Entry 4G7S (X-ray diffraction, 2.00 A resolution); this record covers chains A and B of the 3 polymer chains in the assembly.

# Chain A
Protein: Cytochrome c oxidase subunit 1
From: Thermus thermophilus
Notes: EC 1.9.3.1
UniProt: Q5SJ79 (COX1_THET8); numbering as in UniProt (aligned over 2-562)
Amino-acid sequence (569 residues; each row starts with the number of its first residue; numbers below 1 keep their minus sign (Met-6 is residue -6)):
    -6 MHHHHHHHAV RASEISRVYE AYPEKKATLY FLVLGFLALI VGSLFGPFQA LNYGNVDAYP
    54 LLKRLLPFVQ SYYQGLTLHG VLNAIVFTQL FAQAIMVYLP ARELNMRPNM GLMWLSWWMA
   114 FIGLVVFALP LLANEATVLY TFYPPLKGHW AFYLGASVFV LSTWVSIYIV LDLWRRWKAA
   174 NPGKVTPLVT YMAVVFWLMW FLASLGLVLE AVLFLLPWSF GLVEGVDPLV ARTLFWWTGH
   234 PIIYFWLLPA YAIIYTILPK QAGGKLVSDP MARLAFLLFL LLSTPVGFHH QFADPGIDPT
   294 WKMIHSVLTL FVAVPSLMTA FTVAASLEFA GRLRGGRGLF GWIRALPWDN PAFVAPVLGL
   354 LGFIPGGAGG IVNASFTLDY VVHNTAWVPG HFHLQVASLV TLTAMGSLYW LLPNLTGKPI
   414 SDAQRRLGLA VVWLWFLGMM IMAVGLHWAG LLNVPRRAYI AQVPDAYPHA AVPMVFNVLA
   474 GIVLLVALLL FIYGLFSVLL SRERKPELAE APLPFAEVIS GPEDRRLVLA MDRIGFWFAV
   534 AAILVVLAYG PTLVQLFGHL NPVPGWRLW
Disordered / not traced: -6 to 8
Differences from the reference sequence: expression tag (-6 to 1); engineered mutation Phe120 (Ala in Q5SJ79), Ile236 (Val in Q5SJ79)
Curated features (UniProtKB/Swiss-Prot):
  - binding site (Fe(II)-heme a): His72, His386
  - binding site (Cu cation): His233, Tyr237, His282, His283
  - binding site (heme a3): His384
  - cross-link: His233 to Tyr237 (1'-histidyl-3'-tyrosine (His-Tyr))
Metal / ion sites: heme Fe: His72, His386; Cu ion: His233, His282, His283 (together with peroxide ion); heme-as Fe: His384 (together with peroxide ion)
Small-molecule neighbours:
  - heme-as (HAS): Tyr133, Thr134, Trp229, Ile236, Tyr237, Trp239, Leu240, Tyr244, His282, His283, Thr302, Val305, Ala306, Ser309, Leu310, Thr312, Ala313, Val316, Ala317, Leu320, Trp335, Ile336, Trp341, Val350, Leu353, Leu354, Phe356, Ile357, Gly360, Gly363, Ile364, Asn366, Ala367, Asp372, His376, Asn377, Val381, His384, Phe385, Gln388, Val389, Val393, Arg449, Arg450
  - heme (HEM): Leu32, Ser36, Gly39, Pro40, Gln42, Ala43, Tyr46, Tyr65, Leu69, His72, Gly73, Asn76, Ala77, Phe80, Thr81, Leu132, Tyr133, Pro382, Phe385, His386, Val389, Ala390, Thr394, Trp428, Met432, Met435, Arg449, Arg450, Ala451, Leu477
  - peroxide ion (PER): His233, Ile236, His282, His283, His384

# Chain B
Protein: Cytochrome c oxidase subunit 2
From: Thermus thermophilus
Notes: EC 1.9.3.1
UniProt: Q5SJ80 (COX2_THET8); residue numbers follow UniProt; this construct covers 1-168
Amino-acid sequence (168 residues; numbered 1 to 168; the number before each row is that of its first residue):
     1 MVDEHKAHKA ILAYEKGWLA FSLAMLFVFI ALIAYTLATH TAGVIPAGKL ERVDPTTVRQ
    61 EGPWADPAQA VVQTGPNQYT VYVLAFAFGY QPNPIEVPQG AEIVFKITSP DVIHGFHVEG
   121 TNINVEVLPG EVSTVRYTFK RPGEYRIICN QYCGLGHQNM FGTIVVKE
Disordered / not traced: 1-2
Curated features (UniProtKB/Swiss-Prot):
  - binding site (Cu cation): His114, Cys149, Cys153, His157
Metal / ion sites: dinuclear copper ion: His114, Cys149, Gln151, Cys153, His157, Met160

# Chain A / chain B interface
Pairs across the interface (132; chain A residue first):
  Ser64(A) - Leu155(B)
  Tyr66(A) - Tyr152(B)  hydrophobic
  Tyr66(A) - Leu155(B)  hydrophobic
  Tyr66(A) - His157(B)
  Tyr66(A) - Gln158(B)  hydrogen bond
  Thr130(A) - Tyr152(B)  hydrogen bond (backbone-side chain)
  Leu132(A) - Tyr152(B)  hydrophobic
  Tyr136(A) - Ile113(B)  hydrophobic
  Tyr136(A) - Gln151(B)
  Pro137(A) - Ile113(B)
  Pro138(A) - Asp111(B)
  Pro138(A) - Val112(B)
  Pro138(A) - Ile113(B)
  Pro138(A) - Pro129(B)  hydrophobic
  Leu139(A) - Tyr152(B)
  Pro221(A) - Pro129(B)
  Leu222(A) - Leu50(B)  hydrophobic
  Leu222(A) - Leu128(B)  hydrophobic
  Arg225(A) - Ile113(B)
  Arg225(A) - Glu126(B)  salt bridge
  Arg225(A) - Gln151(B)
  Lys258(A) - Glu4(B)  salt bridge
  Val260(A) - His8(B)  hydrogen bond (backbone-side chain)
  Val260(A) - Ile11(B)  hydrophobic
  Met264(A) - Glu15(B)
  Met264(A) - Leu19(B)  hydrophobic
  Phe285(A) - Pro46(B)
  Ala286(A) - Pro46(B)
  Ala286(A) - Asn124(B)
  Ala286(A) - Val125(B)
  Ala286(A) - Glu126(B)  hydrogen bond (backbone-backbone)
  Asp287(A) - Pro46(B)
  Asp287(A) - Glu126(B)
  Pro288(A) - Glu126(B)
  Pro288(A) - Glu131(B)
  Pro288(A) - Val132(B)
  Pro288(A) - Ser133(B)
  Gly289(A) - Ala47(B)  hydrogen bond (backbone-backbone)
  Gly289(A) - Gly48(B)
  Gly289(A) - Lys49(B)
  Gly289(A) - Leu50(B)
  Ile290(A) - Gly48(B)
  Asp291(A) - Gly48(B)
  Pro292(A) - Gly48(B)
  Lys295(A) - Pro46(B)
  Met296(A) - Ile30(B)
  Met296(A) - Ile33(B)  hydrophobic
  Met296(A) - Leu37(B)  hydrophobic
  Ser299(A) - Ile33(B)
  Leu303(A) - Leu26(B)
  Leu303(A) - Ile30(B)  hydrophobic
  Leu303(A) - Ile33(B)  hydrophobic
  Val307(A) - Leu26(B)  hydrophobic
  Leu310(A) - Trp18(B)  hydrogen bond (backbone-side chain)
  Leu310(A) - Ser22(B)
  Leu310(A) - Leu26(B)  hydrophobic
  Met311(A) - Glu15(B)
  Met311(A) - Leu19(B)  hydrophobic
  Phe314(A) - Ile11(B)
  Phe314(A) - Tyr14(B)  hydrophobic
  Phe314(A) - Glu15(B)
  Phe314(A) - Trp18(B)
  Thr315(A) - Glu15(B)  hydrogen bond
  Ala318(A) - Ile11(B)  hydrophobic
  Phe322(A) - Glu4(B)
  Ile364(A) - Phe29(B)  hydrophobic
  Ser368(A) - Ile33(B)
  Phe369(A) - Leu37(B)  hydrophobic
  Phe369(A) - Ile45(B)  hydrophobic
  Thr370(A) - Thr36(B)  hydrogen bond
  Thr370(A) - Leu37(B)
  Thr370(A) - Ile45(B)
  Tyr373(A) - Val44(B)  hydrophobic
  Tyr373(A) - Ile45(B)
  Tyr373(A) - Pro46(B)
  Tyr373(A) - Asn122(B)
  Tyr373(A) - Asn124(B)  hydrogen bond (backbone-side chain)
  Val374(A) - Asn122(B)
  His376(A) - Asn124(B)  hydrogen bond (backbone-side chain)
  His376(A) - Glu126(B)  salt bridge
  His376(A) - Asn150(B)  hydrogen bond (backbone-side chain)
  Asn377(A) - Glu126(B)  hydrogen bond
  Asn377(A) - Asn150(B)  hydrogen bond
  Asn377(A) - Gln151(B)
  Thr378(A) - His117(B)
  Leu445(A) - Glu119(B)
  Asn446(A) - His117(B)
  Asn446(A) - Glu119(B)
  Asn446(A) - Gly120(B)
  Asn446(A) - Ile148(B)
  Pro448(A) - Ile148(B)  hydrophobic
  Pro448(A) - Asn150(B)
  Arg449(A) - His157(B)  hydrogen bond (backbone-side chain)
  Arg450(A) - Gln151(B)  hydrogen bond
  Arg450(A) - Tyr152(B)
  Arg450(A) - His157(B)  hydrogen bond (backbone-side chain)
  Ala451(A) - His157(B)
  Tyr452(A) - Gln158(B)
  Gln455(A) - Gln158(B)
  Val456(A) - Gln158(B)
  Val456(A) - Asn159(B)
  Ala459(A) - Arg146(B)  hydrogen bond (backbone-side chain)
  Ala459(A) - Phe161(B)  hydrophobic
  Tyr460(A) - Arg146(B)
  Tyr460(A) - Ile148(B)
  Tyr460(A) - Phe161(B)
  Ile512(A) - Glu4(B)
  Ile512(A) - His8(B)
  Ser513(A) - Glu4(B)  hydrogen bond (backbone-side chain)
  Ser513(A) - His5(B)  hydrogen bond (backbone-backbone)
  Ser513(A) - His8(B)
  Gly514(A) - His8(B)
  Pro515(A) - His8(B)  hydrogen bond (backbone-side chain)
  Glu516(A) - His8(B)
  Leu549(A) - Leu50(B)  hydrophobic
  His552(A) - Leu50(B)
  His552(A) - Arg52(B)  hydrogen bond (backbone-side chain)
  Asn554(A) - Arg52(B)
  Asn554(A) - Val53(B)  hydrogen bond (side chain-backbone)
  Asn554(A) - Gly130(B)  hydrogen bond (side chain-backbone)
  Val556(A) - Pro55(B)  hydrophobic
  Val556(A) - Pro129(B)
  Val556(A) - Gly130(B)
  Pro557(A) - Thr56(B)
  Trp559(A) - Asp111(B)
  Trp559(A) - Val112(B)  hydrophobic
  Leu561(A) - Ala87(B)  hydrophobic
  Leu561(A) - Val112(B)  hydrophobic
  Leu561(A) - Cys153(B)
  Leu561(A) - Gly154(B)
  Leu561(A) - Leu155(B)  hydrogen bond (backbone-backbone)
  Trp562(A) - Leu155(B)  hydrophobic
Other interface residues (no listed pair), chain A (72 interface residues in all): Val131, Ser261, Val300, Phe304, Ile453, Gln548
Other interface residues (no listed pair), chain B (63 interface residues in all): Ala7, Leu12, Leu23, Phe27, Ala34, Phe88, Pro110, Cys149

# In short
72 residues of chain A and 63 residues of chain B are in contact; the contacts include 24 hydrogen bonds and 3
salt bridges. Among the polar pairs are Arg225(A)-Glu126(B), Lys258(A)-Glu4(B) and His376(A)-Glu126(B). Bound
to chain A: heme, heme-as and peroxide ion.
Here chain A is Cytochrome c oxidase subunit 1 and chain B is Cytochrome c oxidase subunit 2, both from
Thermus thermophilus. Entry 4G7S (Structure of Recombinant Cytochrome ba3 Oxidase mutant V236I from Thermus
thermophilus) was determined by X-ray diffraction.
